Entry 6GF3 (X-ray diffraction, 2.40 A resolution); this record covers chains C and E of the 6 polymer chains in the assembly.

Chain C:
Molecule: Tubulin alpha-1B chain
Source organism: Bos taurus
Reference sequence: P81947 (TBA1B_BOVIN); residues 1-451 here = UniProt positions 1-451
Amino-acid sequence (451 residues; row label = number of the first residue in the row):
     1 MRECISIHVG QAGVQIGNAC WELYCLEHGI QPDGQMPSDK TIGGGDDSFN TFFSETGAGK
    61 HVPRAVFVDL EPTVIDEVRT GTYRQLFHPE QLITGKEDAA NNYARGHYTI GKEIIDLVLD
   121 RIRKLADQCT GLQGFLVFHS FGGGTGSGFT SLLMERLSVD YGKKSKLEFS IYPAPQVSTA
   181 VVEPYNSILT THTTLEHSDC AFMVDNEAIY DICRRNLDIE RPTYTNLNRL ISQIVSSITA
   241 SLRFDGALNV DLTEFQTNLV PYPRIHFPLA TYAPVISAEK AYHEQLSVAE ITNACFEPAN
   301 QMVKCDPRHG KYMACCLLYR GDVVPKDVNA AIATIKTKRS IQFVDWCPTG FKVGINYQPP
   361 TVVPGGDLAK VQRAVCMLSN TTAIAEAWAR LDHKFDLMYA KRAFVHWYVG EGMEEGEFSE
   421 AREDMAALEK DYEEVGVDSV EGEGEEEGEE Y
Disordered / not traced: 441-451
Ion coordination: Ca2+: Asp-39, Thr-41, Gly-44, Glu-55
Residues lining bound ligands: GTP (guanosine-5'-triphosphate): Gly-10, Gln-11, Ala-12, Gln-15, Ile-16, Asp-69, Asp-98, Ala-99, Ala-100, Asn-101, Ser-140, Gly-142, Gly-143, Gly-144, Thr-145, Gly-146, Ile-171, Pro-173, Val-177, Ser-178, Thr-179, Glu-183, Asn-206, Tyr-224, Leu-227, Asn-228, Ile-231

Chain E:
Molecule: Stathmin-4
Source organism: Rattus norvegicus
Reference sequence: P63043 (STMN4_RAT); residues 5-145 here correspond to UniProt positions 49-189 (UniProt number = residue number + 44)
Amino-acid sequence (143 residues; numbered 3 to 145; the number before each row is that of its first residue):
     3 MADMEVIELN KCTSGQSFEV ILKPPSFDGV PEFNASLPRR RDPSLEEIQK KLEAAEERRK
    63 YQEAELLKHL AEKREHEREV IQKAIEENNN FIKMAKEKLA QKMESNKENR EAHLAAMLER
   123 LQEKDKHAEE VRKNKELKEE ASR
Disordered / not traced: 3-5, 29-43, 142-145
Sequence notes: initiating methionine (3); expression tag (4)

Chain C / chain E interface:
Contacting residue pairs (34):
  His-107(C) with Lys-104(E); Met-105(E)
  Tyr-108(C) with Lys-104(E); Met-105(E), hydrophobic; Asn-108(E)
  Thr-109(C) with Arg-112(E)
  Lys-112(C) with Met-105(E)
  Glu-155(C) with Leu-101(E); Lys-104(E), salt bridge
  Arg-156(C) with Leu-101(E)
  Ser-158(C) with Phe-93(E); Ile-94(E)
  Val-159(C) with Ile-94(E); Ala-97(E), hydrophobic; Lys-98(E)
  Gly-162(C) with Asn-90(E); Ile-94(E)
  Lys-163(C) with Asn-90(E), hydrogen bond (backbone-side chain); Phe-93(E)
  Thr-193(C) with Lys-104(E)
  Glu-196(C) with Phe-93(E); Lys-100(E), salt bridge
  His-197(C) with Phe-93(E); Ala-97(E)
  Val-409(C) with His-115(E), hydrogen bond (backbone-side chain)
  Gly-410(C) with Arg-112(E)
  Glu-411(C) with Asn-108(E), hydrogen bond (backbone-side chain); Arg-112(E), salt bridge
  Gly-412(C) with Asn-108(E), hydrogen bond (backbone-side chain); Asn-111(E), hydrogen bond (backbone-side chain); Arg-112(E)
  Met-413(C) with Asn-108(E)
  Glu-414(C) with Ser-107(E), hydrogen bond; Asn-111(E), hydrogen bond
Other interface residues (no listed pair), chain C (20 interface residues in all): Leu-152
Other interface residues (no listed pair), chain E (15 interface residues in all): Lys-109

Summary:
20 residues of chain C face 15 of chain E across their interface; the contacts include 7 hydrogen bonds and 3
salt bridges. Among the polar pairs are Glu-155(C)/Lys-104(E), Glu-196(C)/Lys-100(E) and
Glu-411(C)/Arg-112(E). Ligands of chain C: GTP.
Here chain C is Tubulin alpha-1B chain (Bos taurus) and chain E is Stathmin-4 (Rattus norvegicus). Entry 6GF3
(Tubulin-Jerantinine B acetate complex) was determined by X-ray diffraction.
